Entry 9MJ2 (electron microscopy, 2.58 A resolution); this record covers chains c and B of the 6 polymer chains in the assembly.

[Chain c]
Protein: Glycoprotein G2
From: Lassa virus Josiah
UniProt: P08669 (GLYC_LASSJ); residues 260-491 here = UniProt positions 260-491
Amino-acid sequence (232 residues; each row starts with the number of its first residue):
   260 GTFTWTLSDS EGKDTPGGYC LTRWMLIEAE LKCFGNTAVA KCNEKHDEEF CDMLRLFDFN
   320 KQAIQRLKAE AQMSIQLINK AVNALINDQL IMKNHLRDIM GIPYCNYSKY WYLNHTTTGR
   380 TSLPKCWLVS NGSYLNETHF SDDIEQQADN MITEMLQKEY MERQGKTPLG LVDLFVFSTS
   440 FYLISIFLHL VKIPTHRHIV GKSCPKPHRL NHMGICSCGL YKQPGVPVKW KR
Unresolved in the structure: 426-491
Cystine bridges: Cys-279/Cys-292, Cys-301/Cys-310, Cys-364/Cys-385
Covalently attached groups: glycan linked to Asn-365; N-acetylglucosamine (NAG) linked to Asn-373, Asn-390
Swiss-Prot annotation at these positions:
  - binding site (Zn(2+)): His-455, His-457, Cys-463, His-467, Cys-475, Cys-477
  - glycosylation (N-linked (GlcNAc...) asparagine): Asn-365, Asn-373, Asn-390, Asn-395

[Chain B]
Protein: Pre-glycoprotein polyprotein GP complex
From: Lassa virus Josiah
UniProt: P08669 (GLYC_LASSJ); residue numbers follow UniProt; this construct covers 59-259
Amino-acid sequence (201 residues; numbered 59 to 259; the number before each row is that of its first residue):
    59 TSLYKGVYEL QTLELNMETL NMTMPLSCTK NNSHHYIMVG NETGLELTLT NTSIINHKFC
   119 NLSDAHKKNL YDHALMSIIS TFHLSIPNFN QYEAMSCDFN GGKISVQYNL SHSYAGDAAN
   179 HCGTVANGVL QTFMRMAWGG SYIALDSGRG NWDCIMTSYQ YLIIQNTTWE DHCQFSRPSP
   239 IGYLGLLSQR TRDIYISRRL L
Unresolved in the structure: 171-177, 199-205
Cystine bridges: Cys-86/Cys-231, Cys-118/Cys-155, Cys-180/Cys-212
Covalently attached groups: glycan linked to Asn-79, Asn-109; N-acetylglucosamine (NAG) linked to Asn-89, Asn-99, Asn-119, Asn-167, Asn-224
Swiss-Prot annotation at these positions:
  - site: Leu-259 (Cleavage)
  - glycosylation (N-linked (GlcNAc...) asparagine): Asn-79, Asn-89, Asn-99, Asn-109, Asn-119, Asn-167, Asn-224
  - mutagenesis: Ser-60 (S60A: No effect on SSP cleavage)

[How chain c and chain B interact]
Pairs across the interface (25; chain c residue first):
  Ala-322(c) with Trp-210(B)
  Ile-323(c) with Trp-210(B), hydrophobic
  Leu-326(c) with Trp-210(B), hydrophobic
  Lys-327(c) with Arg-207(B); Gly-208(B); Asn-209(B); Trp-210(B)
  Ala-328(c) with Trp-210(B), hydrophobic
  Glu-329(c) with Asn-178(B), hydrogen bond; Asn-209(B); Trp-210(B)
  Gln-331(c) with Asn-178(B), hydrogen bond; Trp-210(B), hydrogen bond (backbone-side chain)
  Ser-333(c) with Trp-210(B); Asp-211(B), hydrogen bond
  Gln-335(c) with Pro-145(B); Asn-146(B), hydrogen bond; Gln-189(B)
  Asn-338(c) with Arg-250(B), hydrogen bond (backbone-side chain); Asp-251(B), hydrogen bond
  Lys-339(c) with Arg-193(B); Asp-211(B), salt bridge; Gln-247(B)
  Val-341(c) with Arg-250(B)
  Asn-342(c) with Arg-250(B)
Interface residues without a listed pair, chain c (14 interface residues in all): Leu-336
Interface residues without a listed pair, chain B (14 interface residues in all): Asn-185

[Summary]
The chain c/chain B interface involves 14 residues from each chain, with 7 hydrogen bonds and 1 salt bridge.
Polar contacts include Lys-339(c)/Asp-211(B), Glu-329(c)/Asn-178(B) and Gln-331(c)/Asn-178(B).
N-acetylglucosamine is covalently linked to Asn-373(c) and Asn-390(c). Covalently linked N-acetylglucosamine:
at Asn-89(B), Asn-99(B), Asn-119(B), Asn-167(B) and Asn-224(B).
Here chain c is Glycoprotein G2 and chain B is Pre-glycoprotein polyprotein GP complex, both from Lassa virus
Josiah. Entry 9MJ2 (Flag-tag Lassa virus spike complex at pH 6.0) was determined by electron microscopy,
deposited together with 9R8U and 9MIY.
